Entry 6VRA (electron microscopy, 3.30 A resolution); this record covers chains B and I of the 12 polymer chains in the assembly.

Chain B:
Protein: Protective antigen
Source organism: Bacillus anthracis
UniProtKB: P13423 (PAG_BACAN); the construct has insertions or renumbered stretches relative to UniProt, so the offset changes along the chain: 1-162 = UniProt 33-194; 166-735 = UniProt 195-764
Chain sequence (735 residues; each row starts with the number of its first residue):
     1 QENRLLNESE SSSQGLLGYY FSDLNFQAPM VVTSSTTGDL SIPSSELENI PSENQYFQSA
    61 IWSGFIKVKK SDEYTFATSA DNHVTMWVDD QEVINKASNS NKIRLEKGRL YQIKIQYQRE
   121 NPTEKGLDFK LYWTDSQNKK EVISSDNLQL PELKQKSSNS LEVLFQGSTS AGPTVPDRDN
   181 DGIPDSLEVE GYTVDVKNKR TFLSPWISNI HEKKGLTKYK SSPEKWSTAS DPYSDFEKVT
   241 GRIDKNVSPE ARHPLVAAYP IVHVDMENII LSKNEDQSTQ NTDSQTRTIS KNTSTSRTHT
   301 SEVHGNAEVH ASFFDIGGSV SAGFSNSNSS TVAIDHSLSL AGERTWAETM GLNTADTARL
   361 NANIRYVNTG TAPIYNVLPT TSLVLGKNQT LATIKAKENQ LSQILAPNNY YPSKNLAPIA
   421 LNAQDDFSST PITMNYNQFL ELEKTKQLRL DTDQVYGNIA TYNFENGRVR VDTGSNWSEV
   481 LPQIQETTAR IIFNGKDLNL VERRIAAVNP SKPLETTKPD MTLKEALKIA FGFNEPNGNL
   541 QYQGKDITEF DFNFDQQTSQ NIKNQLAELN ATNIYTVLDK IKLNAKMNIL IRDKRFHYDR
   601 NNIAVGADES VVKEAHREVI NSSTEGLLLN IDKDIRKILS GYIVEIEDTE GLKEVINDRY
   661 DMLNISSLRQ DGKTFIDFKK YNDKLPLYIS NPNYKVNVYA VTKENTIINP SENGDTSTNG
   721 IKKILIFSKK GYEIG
Unresolved in the structure: 1-173, 276-282, 308-321
Construct notes: conflict Leu161 (Arg193 in P13423), Glu162 (Lys194 in P13423), Gln166 (Lys195 in P13423), Gly167 (Arg196 in P13423); insertion (163-165); engineered mutation Lys512 (Asp541 in P13423)
Curated features (UniProtKB/Swiss-Prot):
  - region: Phe202 to Ile210 (Alpha-clamp)
  - binding site (Ca(2+)): Asp177, Asp179, Asp181, Ile183, Glu188, Ser222, Lys225, Asp235
  - site: Arg178 (Alpha-clamp), Leu187 (Alpha-clamp), Phe236 (Alpha-clamp), Phe314, Asp315 (Cleavage), Phe427 (Phi-clamp), Phe464 (Alpha-clamp), Asp683 (Essential for binding to cell receptor)
Bound ions: Ca2+ site 1: Asp177, Asp179, Asp181, Ile183, Glu188; Ca2+ site 2: Asp179, Asp181, Glu188, Ser222, Lys225, Asp235

Chain I:
Protein: Calmodulin-sensitive adenylate cyclase
Source organism: Bacillus anthracis
Notes: EC 4.6.1.1
UniProtKB: P40136 (CYAA_BACAN); residues 1-767 here correspond to UniProt positions 34-800 (UniProt number = residue number + 33)
Chain sequence (767 residues; numbered 1 to 767; the number before each row is that of its first residue):
     1 MNEHYTESDI KRNHKTEKNK TEKEKFKDSI NNLVKTEFTN ETLDKIQQTQ DLLKKIPKDV
    61 LEIYSELGGE IYFTDIDLVE HKELQDLSEE EKNSMNSRGE KVPFASRFVF EKKRETPKLI
   121 INIKDYAINS EQSKEVYYEI GKGISLDIIS KDKSLDPEFL NLIKSLSDDS DSSDLLFSQK
   181 FKEKLELNNK SIDINFIKEN LTEFQHAFSL AFSYYFAPDH RTVLELYAPD MFEYMNKLEK
   241 GGFEKISESL KKEGVEKDRI DVLKGEKALK ASGLVPEHAD AFKKIARELN TYILFRPVNK
   301 LATNLIKSGV ATKGLNVHGK SSDWGPVAGY IPFDQDLSKK HGQQLAVEKG NLENKKSITE
   361 HEGEIGKIPL KLDHLRIEEL KENGIILKGK KEIDNGKKYY LLESNNQVYE FRISDENNEV
   421 QYKTKEGKIT VLGEKFNWRN IEVMAKNVEG VLKPLTADYD LFALAPSLTE IKKQIPQKEW
   481 DKVVNTPNSL EKQKGVTNLL IKYGIERKPD STKGTLSNWQ KQMLDRLNEA VKYTGYTGGD
   541 VVNHGTEQDN EEFPEKDNEI FIINPEGEFI LTKNWEMTGR FIEKNITGKD YLYYFNRSYN
   601 KIAPGNKAYI EWTDPITKAK INTIPTSAEF IKNLSSIRRS SNVGVYKDSG DKDEFAKKES
   661 VKKIAGYLSD YYNSANHIFS QEKKRKISIF RGIQAYNEIE NVLKSKQIAP EYKNYFQYLK
   721 ERITNQVQLL LTHQKSNIEF KLLYKQLNFT ENETDNFEVF QKIIDEK
Unresolved in the structure: 1-19, 256-263, 598-617
Curated features (UniProtKB/Swiss-Prot):
  - active site: His318 (Proton acceptor)
  - binding site (Mg(2+)): Asp458, Asp460, His544
  - binding site (3',5'-cyclic AMP): Thr515, His544 to Thr546
Reported in the primary citation:
  - conformationally variable residues (order/disorder transition): Lys20 to Thr42

How chain B and chain I interact:
Residue-residue contacts (24; chain B residue first):
  Asp177(B) - Lys27(I)  salt bridge
  Asp181(B) - Phe26(I)
  Gly182(B) - Ile30(I)
  Gly182(B) - Val34(I)
  Pro184(B) - Val34(I)
  Lys197(B) - Asp125(I)  salt bridge
  Asn198(B) - Ile128(I)
  Arg200(B) - Ile128(I)  hydrogen bond (side chain-backbone)
  Thr201(B) - Leu33(I)
  Phe202(B) - Asn32(I)
  Phe202(B) - Leu33(I)
  Phe202(B) - Lys35(I)
  Phe202(B) - Ile128(I)  hydrophobic
  Leu203(B) - Leu33(I)  hydrogen bond (backbone-backbone)
  Leu203(B) - Val34(I)
  Leu203(B) - Lys35(I)  hydrogen bond (backbone-backbone)
  Ser204(B) - Lys35(I)
  Pro205(B) - Lys35(I)
  Ile210(B) - Phe38(I)  hydrophobic
  Ile210(B) - Glu41(I)
  Phe236(B) - Ile30(I)  hydrophobic
  Phe236(B) - Leu33(I)  hydrophobic
  Arg242(B) - Leu33(I)
  Phe464(B) - Phe26(I)  hydrophobic
Also at the interface, not in a pair above, chain B (22 interface residues in all): Val175, Asn180, Leu187, Ile207, Thr240, Glu465
Also at the interface, not in a pair above, chain I (17 interface residues in all): Glu22, Ser29, Thr36, Thr39, Ala127, Asn129

In short:
The interface between chain B and chain I involves 22 residues on one side and 17 on the other; the contacts
include 3 hydrogen bonds and 2 salt bridges. Polar pairs include Asp177(B)-Lys27(I), Lys197(B)-Asp125(I) and
Arg200(B)-Ile128(I). From the paper: conformational variability at Lys20(I).
Chain B is Protective antigen and chain I is Calmodulin-sensitive adenylate cyclase, both from Bacillus
anthracis; the structure, Anthrax octamer prechannel bound to full-length edema factor, was determined by
electron microscopy together with 6WJJ from the same study.
